PDB entry 6HW3 | X-ray diffraction, 2.60 A resolution | chains M and b of the 28 polymer chains in the assembly

Chain M:
Molecule: Proteasome subunit beta type-7
From: Saccharomyces cerevisiae (strain ATCC 204508 / S288c)
Notes: EC 3.4.25.1
UniProtKB: P30657 (PSB7_YEAST); residues -12 to 233 here correspond to UniProt positions 21-266 (UniProt number = residue number + 33)
Sequence (246 residues; row label = number of the first residue in the row; numbers below 1 keep their minus sign (Thr-12 is residue -12)):
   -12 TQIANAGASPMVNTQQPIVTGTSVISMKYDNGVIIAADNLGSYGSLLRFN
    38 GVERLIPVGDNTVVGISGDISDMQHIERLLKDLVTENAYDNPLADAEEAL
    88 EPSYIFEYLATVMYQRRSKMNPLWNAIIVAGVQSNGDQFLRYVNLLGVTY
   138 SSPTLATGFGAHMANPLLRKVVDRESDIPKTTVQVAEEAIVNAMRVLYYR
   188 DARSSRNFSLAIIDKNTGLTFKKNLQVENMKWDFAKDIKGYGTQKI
Disordered / not traced: -12 to 0

Chain b:
Molecule: Proteasome subunit beta type-1
From: Saccharomyces cerevisiae (strain ATCC 204508 / S288c)
Notes: EC 3.4.25.1
UniProtKB: P38624 (PSB1_YEAST); residues 1-196 here correspond to UniProt positions 20-215 (UniProt number = residue number + 19)
Sequence (196 residues; numbered 1 to 196; the number before each row is that of its first residue):
     1 TSIMAVTFKDGVILGADSRTTTGAYIANRVTDKLTRVHDKIWCCRSGSAA
    51 DTQAIADIVQYHLELYTSQYGTPSTETAASVFKELCYENKDNLTAGIIVA
   101 GYDDKNKGEVYTIPLGGSVHKLPYAIAGSGSTFIYGYCDKNFRENMSKEE
   151 TVDFIKHSLSQAIKWDGSSGGVIRMVVLTAAGVERLIFYPDEYEQL
UniProt features mapped onto this chain:
  - active site: Thr1 (Nucleophile)

Interface between chain M and chain b:
Residue-residue contacts (60; chain M residue first):
  Ser32(M) - Trp165(b)
  Ser32(M) - Asp166(b)
  Ser32(M) - Gly167(b)  hydrogen bond (backbone-backbone)
  Leu33(M) - Phe133(b)  hydrophobic
  Leu33(M) - Trp165(b)
  Leu34(M) - Lys164(b)
  Leu34(M) - Trp165(b)  hydrogen bond (backbone-backbone)
  Leu34(M) - Gly167(b)
  Arg35(M) - Trp165(b)
  Phe146(M) - Ala24(b)
  Phe146(M) - Tyr25(b)
  Tyr185(M) - Glu194(b)  hydrogen bond
  Tyr186(M) - Ile26(b)
  Tyr186(M) - Arg29(b)
  Arg187(M) - Ala24(b)
  Arg187(M) - Tyr25(b)
  Arg187(M) - Ile26(b)  hydrogen bond (backbone-backbone)
  Arg187(M) - Ala27(b)  hydrogen bond (side chain-backbone)
  Arg187(M) - Arg29(b)
  Asp188(M) - Ala24(b)
  Asp188(M) - Ile26(b)
  Ala189(M) - Arg19(b)
  Ala189(M) - Ala24(b)  hydrogen bond (backbone-backbone)
  Ala189(M) - Ile26(b)
  Ala189(M) - Gly167(b)
  Arg190(M) - Ala24(b)
  Arg190(M) - Gly167(b)
  Arg193(M) - Asp191(b)  salt bridge
  Arg193(M) - Glu194(b)  salt bridge
  Lys218(M) - Arg29(b)  hydrogen bond (backbone-side chain)
  Trp219(M) - Arg29(b)
  Trp219(M) - Gly171(b)
  Trp219(M) - Val172(b)  hydrophobic
  Trp219(M) - Tyr189(b)
  Trp219(M) - Pro190(b)
  Asp220(M) - Tyr189(b)
  Phe221(M) - Arg29(b)
  Phe221(M) - Val30(b)  hydrophobic
  Ala222(M) - Val30(b)  hydrophobic
  Ala222(M) - Arg174(b)  hydrogen bond (backbone-side chain)
  Ala222(M) - Ile187(b)
  Lys223(M) - Ile187(b)
  Lys223(M) - Tyr189(b)
  Ile225(M) - Val30(b)  hydrophobic
  Ile225(M) - Arg174(b)
  Lys226(M) - Asp32(b)
  Gly227(M) - Asp32(b)  hydrogen bond (backbone-side chain)
  Tyr228(M) - Thr35(b)
  Tyr228(M) - Arg45(b)
  Tyr228(M) - Gln53(b)  hydrogen bond (side chain-backbone)
  Tyr228(M) - Ala56(b)
  Tyr228(M) - Asp57(b)  hydrogen bond
  Gln231(M) - Asp32(b)
  Gln231(M) - Leu34(b)
  Gln231(M) - Thr35(b)
  Gln231(M) - Arg36(b)  hydrogen bond (side chain-backbone)
  Gln231(M) - Trp42(b)
  Gln231(M) - Arg185(b)
  Ile233(M) - Trp42(b)
  Ile233(M) - Arg185(b)  hydrogen bond (backbone-side chain)
Interface residues without a listed pair, chain M (25 interface residues in all): Met150
Interface residues without a listed pair, chain b (34 interface residues in all): Thr21, Asn28, Ile163, Ser168

In short:
The interface between chain M and chain b involves 25 residues on one side and 34 on the other, with 13
hydrogen bonds and 2 salt bridges. Polar contacts include Arg193(M)-Asp191(b), Arg193(M)-Glu194(b) and
Tyr185(M)-Glu194(b). From UniProt: active-site residue Thr1(b) on chain b.
Here chain M is Proteasome subunit beta type-7 and chain b is Proteasome subunit beta type-1, both from
Saccharomyces cerevisiae (strain ATCC 204508 / S288c). Entry 6HW3 (Yeast 20S proteasome in complex with 13)
was determined by X-ray diffraction (same publication as 6HTB, 6HTC, 6HTD, 6HTP, 6HTR, 6HUB and 30 further
entries).
